PDB entry 4Q75 | X-ray diffraction, 1.71 A resolution | chains A and B

Chain A (and B):
Name: Cysteine desulfurase 2, chloroplastic
From: Arabidopsis thaliana
Notes: EC 2.8.1.7, 4.4.1.16; chain B of this document is another copy of the same molecule, construct and numbering; everything in this record applies to it too
UniProtKB: Q93WX6 (NFS2_ARATH); residues 2-429 here correspond to UniProt positions 36-463 (UniProt number = residue number + 34)
Chain sequence (429 residues; each row starts with the number of its first residue):
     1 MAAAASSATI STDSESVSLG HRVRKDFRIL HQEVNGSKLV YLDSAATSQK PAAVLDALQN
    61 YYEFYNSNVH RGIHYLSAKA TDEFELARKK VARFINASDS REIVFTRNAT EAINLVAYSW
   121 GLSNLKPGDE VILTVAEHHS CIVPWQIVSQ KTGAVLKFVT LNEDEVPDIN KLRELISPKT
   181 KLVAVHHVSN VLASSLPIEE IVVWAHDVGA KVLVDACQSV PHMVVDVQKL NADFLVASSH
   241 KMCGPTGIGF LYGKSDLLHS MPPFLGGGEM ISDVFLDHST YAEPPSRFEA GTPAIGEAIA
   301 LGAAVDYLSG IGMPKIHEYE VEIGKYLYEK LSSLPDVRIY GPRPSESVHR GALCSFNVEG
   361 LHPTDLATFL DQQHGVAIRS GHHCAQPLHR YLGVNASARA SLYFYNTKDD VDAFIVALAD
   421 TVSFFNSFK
Unresolved in the structure: 1-16
Differences from the reference sequence: expression tag (1)
Modified positions: Lys241 ((2S)-2-amino-6-[[3-hydroxy-2-methyl-5-(phosphonooxymethyl)pyridin-4-yl]methylideneamino]hexanoic acid; LLP); Cys384 (s-mercaptocysteine; CSS)
From the paper describing this entry:
  - catalytic residues: Cys384
  - post-translational modification sites: Cys384

Interface between chain A and chain B:
Pairs across the interface (192; chain A residue first):
  Arg28(A) - Glu63(B)
  Arg28(A) - Phe64(B)
  Ile29(A) - Tyr62(B)
  Ile29(A) - Glu63(B)  hydrogen bond (backbone-backbone)
  Ile29(A) - Phe64(B)
  Ile29(A) - Tyr65(B)
  Ile29(A) - Asn66(B)
  Ile29(A) - Leu76(B)  hydrophobic
  Gln32(A) - Phe64(B)  hydrogen bond (side chain-backbone)
  Val34(A) - Tyr75(B)  hydrophobic
  Asn35(A) - Tyr75(B)
  Leu39(A) - Leu76(B)  hydrophobic
  Tyr41(A) - Ser67(B)
  Asp43(A) - His74(B)  salt bridge
  Ala46(A) - Asn68(B)  hydrogen bond (backbone-side chain)
  Thr47(A) - Asn66(B)
  Thr47(A) - Ser67(B)
  Thr47(A) - Asn68(B)
  Ser48(A) - Asn66(B)  hydrogen bond (backbone-side chain)
  Gln49(A) - Asn66(B)  hydrogen bond
  Lys50(A) - Tyr62(B)
  Lys50(A) - Asn66(B)
  Leu55(A) - Gln59(B)
  Leu55(A) - Tyr62(B)  hydrophobic
  Leu55(A) - Glu63(B)
  Leu58(A) - Leu58(B)  hydrophobic
  Leu58(A) - Tyr62(B)  hydrophobic
  Gln59(A) - Leu55(B)
  Gln59(A) - Gln59(B)
  Tyr62(A) - Ile29(B)
  Tyr62(A) - Lys50(B)
  Tyr62(A) - Leu55(B)  hydrophobic
  Tyr62(A) - Leu58(B)  hydrophobic
  Tyr62(A) - Pro245(B)
  Tyr62(A) - Thr246(B)  hydrogen bond (side chain-backbone)
  Glu63(A) - Arg28(B)
  Glu63(A) - Ile29(B)  hydrogen bond (backbone-backbone)
  Glu63(A) - Leu55(B)
  Phe64(A) - Arg28(B)
  Phe64(A) - Ile29(B)
  Phe64(A) - Gln32(B)  hydrogen bond (backbone-side chain)
  Tyr65(A) - Ile29(B)
  Asn66(A) - Ile29(B)
  Asn66(A) - Thr47(B)
  Asn66(A) - Ser48(B)  hydrogen bond (side chain-backbone)
  Asn66(A) - Gln49(B)  hydrogen bond
  Asn66(A) - Lys50(B)
  Ser67(A) - Tyr41(B)
  Ser67(A) - Thr47(B)
  Asn68(A) - Ala46(B)  hydrogen bond (side chain-backbone)
  Asn68(A) - Thr47(B)
  Asn68(A) - His240(B)
  Asn68(A) - Arg379(B)
  His70(A) - Arg379(B)
  Arg71(A) - Ser380(B)
  Arg71(A) - Gly381(B)
  Arg71(A) - His382(B)
  Arg71(A) - His383(B)
  Gly72(A) - Arg379(B)
  Ile73(A) - Thr364(B)
  Ile73(A) - Thr368(B)
  Ile73(A) - Asp371(B)
  His74(A) - Asp43(B)  salt bridge
  His74(A) - Asp371(B)
  His74(A) - Ala377(B)
  His74(A) - Ile378(B)
  His74(A) - Arg379(B)
  Tyr75(A) - Val34(B)  hydrophobic
  Tyr75(A) - Asp371(B)  hydrogen bond (backbone-side chain)
  Leu76(A) - Leu39(B)  hydrophobic
  Ser77(A) - Arg379(B)  hydrogen bond
  Thr106(A) - Arg107(B)
  Arg107(A) - Thr106(B)
  Arg107(A) - Arg107(B)
  Arg107(A) - Glu111(B)  salt bridge
  Arg107(A) - Leu265(B)
  Asn108(A) - Ala290(B)  hydrogen bond (side chain-backbone)
  Asn108(A) - Gly291(B)
  Asn108(A) - Thr292(B)  hydrogen bond (side chain-backbone)
  Thr110(A) - Gly266(B)
  Thr110(A) - Ala290(B)
  Thr110(A) - Gly291(B)
  Glu111(A) - Arg107(B)  salt bridge
  Glu111(A) - Leu265(B)
  Asn114(A) - Leu265(B)
  Asn114(A) - Gly266(B)  hydrogen bond (side chain-backbone)
  Tyr118(A) - Tyr118(B)  hydrophobic
  Tyr118(A) - Phe264(B)  hydrogen bond (side chain-backbone)
  His139(A) - Gly267(B)
  His139(A) - Gly268(B)
  His139(A) - Ile271(B)
  His139(A) - Val274(B)
  Ser140(A) - Gly267(B)
  Ser140(A) - Gly268(B)  hydrogen bond (side chain-backbone)
  Val143(A) - Gly267(B)
  Val143(A) - Ile271(B)  hydrophobic
  Val143(A) - Val274(B)  hydrophobic
  Val143(A) - Ser279(B)
  Val143(A) - Tyr281(B)  hydrophobic
  Pro144(A) - Gly266(B)
  Gln146(A) - Phe275(B)  hydrogen bond (side chain-backbone)
  Gln146(A) - Leu276(B)  hydrogen bond (side chain-backbone)
  Gln146(A) - Asp277(B)
  Gln146(A) - His278(B)
  Gln146(A) - Ser279(B)  hydrogen bond
  Ile147(A) - Tyr281(B)
  Phe158(A) - Leu276(B)
  His240(A) - Asn68(B)
  His240(A) - Thr292(B)  hydrogen bond
  Lys241(A) - Gly291(B)
  Lys241(A) - Thr292(B)
  Pro245(A) - Tyr62(B)
  Thr246(A) - Tyr62(B)  hydrogen bond (backbone-side chain)
  Thr246(A) - Pro293(B)
  Thr246(A) - Ala294(B)
  Thr246(A) - Ile295(B)  hydrogen bond (side chain-backbone)
  Thr246(A) - Gly296(B)  hydrogen bond (side chain-backbone)
  Thr246(A) - Glu297(B)  hydrogen bond
  Gly247(A) - Ala294(B)
  Gly247(A) - Glu297(B)
  Phe264(A) - Tyr118(B)  hydrogen bond (backbone-side chain)
  Phe264(A) - Phe264(B)  hydrophobic
  Phe264(A) - Leu265(B)  hydrophobic
  Leu265(A) - Arg107(B)
  Leu265(A) - Asn114(B)
  Leu265(A) - Phe264(B)  hydrophobic
  Gly266(A) - Thr110(B)
  Gly266(A) - Asn114(B)  hydrogen bond (backbone-side chain)
  Gly266(A) - Val143(B)
  Gly266(A) - Pro144(B)
  Gly267(A) - His139(B)
  Gly267(A) - Ser140(B)
  Gly267(A) - Val143(B)
  Gly268(A) - His139(B)
  Gly268(A) - Ser140(B)  hydrogen bond (backbone-side chain)
  Glu269(A) - Cys384(B)
  Ile271(A) - His139(B)
  Ile271(A) - Val143(B)  hydrophobic
  Asp273(A) - Gln386(B)  hydrogen bond
  Val274(A) - His139(B)
  Val274(A) - Gln386(B)  hydrogen bond (backbone-side chain)
  Val274(A) - Pro387(B)  hydrophobic
  Val274(A) - Arg390(B)  hydrogen bond (backbone-side chain)
  Phe275(A) - Gln146(B)  hydrogen bond (backbone-side chain)
  Phe275(A) - Arg390(B)
  Leu276(A) - Gln146(B)  hydrogen bond (backbone-side chain)
  Leu276(A) - Phe158(B)
  Leu276(A) - Pro387(B)  hydrophobic
  Asp277(A) - Gln146(B)
  His278(A) - Gln146(B)
  Ser279(A) - Val143(B)
  Ser279(A) - Gln146(B)  hydrogen bond
  Tyr281(A) - Ile147(B)
  Ala290(A) - Asn108(B)  hydrogen bond (backbone-side chain)
  Ala290(A) - Thr110(B)
  Gly291(A) - Asn108(B)
  Gly291(A) - Thr110(B)
  Gly291(A) - Lys241(B)
  Thr292(A) - Asn108(B)  hydrogen bond (backbone-side chain)
  Thr292(A) - His240(B)  hydrogen bond
  Thr292(A) - Lys241(B)
  Pro293(A) - Thr246(B)
  Ala294(A) - Thr246(B)
  Ala294(A) - Gly247(B)
  Ile295(A) - Thr246(B)  hydrogen bond (backbone-side chain)
  Gly296(A) - Thr246(B)  hydrogen bond (backbone-side chain)
  Glu297(A) - Thr246(B)  hydrogen bond
  Thr364(A) - Ile73(B)
  Ala367(A) - Ile73(B)  hydrophobic
  Thr368(A) - Ile73(B)
  Asp371(A) - Ile73(B)
  Asp371(A) - His74(B)
  Asp371(A) - Tyr75(B)  hydrogen bond (side chain-backbone)
  Ala377(A) - His74(B)
  Ile378(A) - His74(B)
  Arg379(A) - Asn68(B)
  Arg379(A) - His70(B)
  Arg379(A) - Arg71(B)
  Arg379(A) - Gly72(B)
  Arg379(A) - His74(B)
  Arg379(A) - Ser77(B)  hydrogen bond
  Ser380(A) - Arg71(B)
  Gly381(A) - Arg71(B)
  His382(A) - Arg71(B)
  His383(A) - Arg71(B)
  Cys384(A) - Glu269(B)
  Gln386(A) - Asp273(B)  hydrogen bond
  Gln386(A) - Val274(B)  hydrogen bond (side chain-backbone)
  Pro387(A) - Val274(B)
  Pro387(A) - Leu276(B)  hydrophobic
  Arg390(A) - Val274(B)  hydrogen bond (side chain-backbone)
  Arg390(A) - Phe275(B)
Also at the interface, not in a pair above, chain A (93 interface residues in all): Val135, Ile142, Pro263, Met270, Ser272
Also at the interface, not in a pair above, chain B (93 interface residues in all): Asn35, Val135, Ile142, Pro263, Met270, Ser272, Ala367

Overview:
Chain A and chain B each contribute 93 residues to their interface; the contacts include 46 hydrogen bonds and
4 salt bridges. Polar contacts include Asp43(A)-His74(B), Arg107(A)-Glu111(B) and Gln32(A)-Phe64(B). From the
paper: the catalytic residue Cys384(A); a modification site at Cys384(A).
Chain A and chain B are both Cysteine desulfurase 2, chloroplastic (Arabidopsis thaliana); the structure,
Crystal structure of Nfs2, the plastidial cysteine desulfurase from Arabidopsis thaliana, was determined by
X-ray diffraction (same publication as 4Q76).
